1KN4 - chains L and H; structure by X-ray diffraction, 1.90 A resolution.

# Chain L
Molecule: Ig antibody D2.3 (light chain)
From: Mus musculus
UniProtKB: Q8K0F8 (Q8K0F8_MOUSE); the construct lacks a stretch of the UniProt sequence, so the offset changes along the chain: 1-27 = UniProt 21-47; 28-214 = UniProt 53-239
Sequence (219 residues; each row starts with the number of its first residue; a row labelled like 27A-27E holds insertion residues (27A, then the next letters in order)):
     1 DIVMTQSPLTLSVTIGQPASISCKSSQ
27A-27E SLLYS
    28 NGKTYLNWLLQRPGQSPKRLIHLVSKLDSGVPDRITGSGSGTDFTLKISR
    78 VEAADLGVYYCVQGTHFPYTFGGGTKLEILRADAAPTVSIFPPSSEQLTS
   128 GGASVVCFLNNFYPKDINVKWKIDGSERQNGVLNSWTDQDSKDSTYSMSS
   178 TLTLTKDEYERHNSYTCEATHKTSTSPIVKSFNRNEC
Cystine bridges: Cys-23/Cys-88, Cys-134/Cys-194
Metal / ion sites: Zn2+ site 1: His-49 (shared with Asp-100C(H) of chain H); Zn2+ site 2 near Asp-60 (its only coordinating residue here); Zn2+ site 3: His-93 (shared with Asp-181(H) of chain H); Zn2+ site 4: Asp-151, His-189
Ligand contacts: para-nitrophenyl phosphonobutanoyl D-alanine (PDE): Tyr-32, Asn-34, Val-89, Gln-90, Gly-91, His-93, Phe-94, Tyr-96, Phe-98

# Chain H
Molecule: Ig antibody D2.3 (heavy chain)
From: Mus musculus
Notes: antibody fragment or engineered binder
Sequence (222 residues; each row starts with the number of its first residue; note: 11 numbers in that range are skipped by the numbering (no residue carries them; nothing is unmodelled there); a row labelled like 82A-82C holds insertion residues (82A, then the next letters in order)):
     1 EMQLQQSGAELLRPGTSVKLSCKTSGYIFTSYWIHWVKQRSGQGLEWIAR
    51 IY
   52A P
    53 GTGSTYYNEKFKGKATLTADKSSSTAYMQL
82A-82C STL
    83 KSEDSAVYFCTRWGFIPV
100A-100F REDYVM
   101 DYWGQGTLVTVSSAKTTAPSVYPLAPVCGDTTGSSVTLGCLVKGYFPEPV
   151 TL
   154 TW
   160 NSGSLSSG
   169 VHTFPAVLQS
   181 DLYTLSSSVTVTSS
   196 TWP
   200 SQSIT
   206 CNVAHPASSTKVDKKIEP
Cystine bridges: Cys-22/Cys-92, Cys-140/Cys-206
Metal / ion sites: Zn2+ site 1: Asp-100C (shared with His-49(L) of chain L); Zn2+ site 2: Asp-181 (shared with His-93(L) of chain L)
Ligand contacts: para-nitrophenyl phosphonobutanoyl D-alanine (PDE): His-35, Val-37, Trp-47, Arg-50, Thr-93, Trp-95, Phe-97, Tyr-100D

# Chain L / chain H interface
Residue-residue contacts (86):
  Asn-28(L) / Glu-100B(H)  hydrogen bond
  Lys-30(L) / Glu-100B(H)  salt bridge
  Tyr-32(L) / Phe-97(H)  hydrophobic
  Tyr-32(L) / Tyr-100D(H)
  Asn-34(L) / Trp-95(H)
  Asn-34(L) / Tyr-100D(H)
  Leu-36(L) / Trp-95(H)  hydrophobic
  Gln-38(L) / Gln-39(H)  hydrogen bond
  Ser-43(L) / Phe-91(H)
  Ser-43(L) / Trp-103(H)
  Ser-43(L) / Gly-104(H)  hydrogen bond (side chain-backbone)
  Ser-43(L) / Gln-105(H)
  Pro-44(L) / Trp-103(H)  hydrogen bond (backbone-side chain)
  Lys-45(L) / Asp-101(H)  salt bridge
  Arg-46(L) / Trp-95(H)  hydrogen bond (side chain-backbone)
  Arg-46(L) / Tyr-100D(H)
  Arg-46(L) / Val-100E(H)  hydrogen bond (side chain-backbone)
  Arg-46(L) / Asp-101(H)  salt bridge
  His-49(L) / Asp-100C(H)  salt bridge
  His-49(L) / Tyr-100D(H)
  Leu-50(L) / Glu-100B(H)
  Leu-50(L) / Tyr-100D(H)  hydrophobic
  Lys-53(L) / Asp-100C(H)  salt bridge
  Val-85(L) / Gln-43(H)
  Tyr-87(L) / Gln-39(H)
  Tyr-87(L) / Gln-43(H)
  Tyr-87(L) / Gly-44(H)
  Tyr-87(L) / Leu-45(H)  hydrophobic
  Phe-94(L) / Trp-47(H)  hydrophobic
  Phe-94(L) / Arg-50(H)
  Phe-94(L) / Tyr-59(H)
  Pro-95(L) / Asn-60(H)
  Tyr-96(L) / Trp-47(H)
  Tyr-96(L) / Arg-50(H)  hydrogen bond
  Phe-98(L) / Leu-45(H)
  Phe-98(L) / Glu-46(H)
  Phe-98(L) / Trp-47(H)
  Gly-100(L) / Gln-43(H)  hydrogen bond (backbone-side chain)
  Gly-101(L) / Gln-43(H)
  Thr-114(L) / Thr-131(H)
  Ser-116(L) / Gly-129(H)
  Ser-116(L) / Thr-131(H)
  Ser-116(L) / Thr-137(H)  hydrogen bond
  Ile-117(L) / Cys-128(H)  hydrophobic
  Ile-117(L) / Gly-129(H)  hydrogen bond (backbone-backbone)
  Phe-118(L) / Leu-124(H)
  Phe-118(L) / Ala-125(H)
  Phe-118(L) / Pro-126(H)
  Phe-118(L) / Thr-137(H)
  Pro-119(L) / Val-127(H)  hydrophobic
  Ser-121(L) / Tyr-122(H)
  Ser-121(L) / Pro-123(H)
  Glu-123(L) / Tyr-122(H)
  Glu-123(L) / Pro-123(H)
  Glu-123(L) / Lys-219(H)
  Gln-124(L) / Tyr-122(H)
  Gln-124(L) / Lys-143(H)
  Ser-131(L) / Leu-141(H)
  Ser-131(L) / Lys-143(H)
  Val-133(L) / Leu-124(H)  hydrophobic
  Phe-135(L) / Phe-172(H)  hydrophobic
  Phe-135(L) / Ser-186(H)
  Phe-135(L) / Ser-187(H)
  Phe-135(L) / Ser-188(H)
  Asn-137(L) / His-170(H)
  Asn-137(L) / Phe-172(H)
  Asn-137(L) / Ser-188(H)
  Asn-138(L) / His-170(H)  hydrogen bond
  Val-159(L) / Gln-177(H)
  Leu-160(L) / Val-175(H)  hydrophobic
  Leu-160(L) / Gln-177(H)
  Asn-161(L) / Val-175(H)
  Ser-162(L) / Phe-172(H)
  Ser-162(L) / Pro-173(H)  hydrogen bond (side chain-backbone)
  Ser-162(L) / Val-175(H)
  Trp-163(L) / Pro-173(H)
  Thr-164(L) / Phe-172(H)
  Ser-174(L) / His-170(H)  hydrogen bond
  Ser-174(L) / Phe-172(H)
  Met-175(L) / Phe-172(H)
  Ser-176(L) / Phe-172(H)
  Ser-176(L) / Ser-186(H)  hydrogen bond
  Thr-180(L) / Lys-143(H)  hydrogen bond
  Lys-207(L) / Cys-128(H)
  Ser-208(L) / Cys-128(H)  hydrogen bond (backbone-side chain)
  Phe-209(L) / Cys-128(H)  hydrophobic
Other interface residues (no listed pair), chain L (53 interface residues in all): Leu-9, Asp-55, Val-89, Lys-103, Ser-127, Thr-178
Other interface residues (no listed pair), chain H (50 interface residues in all): His-35, Val-37, Gly-42, Tyr-58, Met-100F, Leu-138, Gly-139, Thr-171, Thr-184

# Overview
53 residues of chain L and 50 residues of chain H are in contact; the contacts include 16 hydrogen bonds and 5
salt bridges. Among the polar pairs are Lys-30(L)/Glu-100B(H), Lys-45(L)/Asp-101(H) and Arg-46(L)/Asp-101(H).
Para-nitrophenyl phosphonobutanoyl D-alanine is bound between chain L and chain H.
Chain L is Ig antibody D2.3 (light chain) and chain H is Ig antibody D2.3 (heavy chain), both from Mus
musculus; the structure, Catalytic antibody D2.3 complex, was determined by X-ray diffraction, deposited
together with 1KN2.
